Entry 3KQK (X-ray diffraction, 2.80 A resolution); this record covers chains A and D.

[Chain A]
Molecule: Serine protease/NTPase/helicase NS3
Source organism: Hepatitis C virus
Notes: EC 3.4.21.98, 3.6.1.15, 3.6.1.-
UniProtKB: Q9WMX2 (POLG_HCVCO); residues 189-624 here correspond to UniProt positions 1215-1650 (UniProt number = residue number + 1026)
Amino-acid sequence (436 residues; row label = number of the first residue in the row):
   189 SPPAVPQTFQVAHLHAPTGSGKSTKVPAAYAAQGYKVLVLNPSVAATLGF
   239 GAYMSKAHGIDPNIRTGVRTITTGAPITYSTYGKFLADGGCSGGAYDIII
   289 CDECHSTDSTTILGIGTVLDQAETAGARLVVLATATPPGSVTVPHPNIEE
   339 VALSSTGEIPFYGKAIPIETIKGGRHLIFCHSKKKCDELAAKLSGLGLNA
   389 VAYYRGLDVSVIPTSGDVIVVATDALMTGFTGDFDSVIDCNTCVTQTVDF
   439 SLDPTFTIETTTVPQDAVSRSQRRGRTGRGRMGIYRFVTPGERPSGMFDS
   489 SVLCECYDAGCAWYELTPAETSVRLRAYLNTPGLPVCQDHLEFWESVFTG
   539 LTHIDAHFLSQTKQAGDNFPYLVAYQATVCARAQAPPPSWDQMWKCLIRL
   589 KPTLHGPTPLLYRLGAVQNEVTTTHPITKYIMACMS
Swiss-Prot annotation at these positions:
  - region: Gln460 to Gly471 (RNA-binding)
  - motif: Asp290 to His293 (DECH box)
  - binding site (ATP): Ala204 to Ser211
  - binding site (Mg(2+)): Ser211, Glu291
From the paper describing this entry:
  - mutagenesis - H293A: decreased catalytic activity (citing earlier work)
  - mutagenesis - H293A: unchanged catalytic activity (basal ATPase activity) (citing earlier work)
  - catalytic residues: Lys210, Glu291, Gln460, Arg464 (proposed by the authors, not directly observed)

[Chain D]
Molecule: 6-nt DNA strand
Sequence (6 nucleotides; numbered 1 to 6; the number before each row is that of its first residue):
     1 TTTTTT

[Interface between chain A and chain D]
Residue-residue contacts (37; chain A residue first):
  Pro230(A) with DT5(D), sugar contact
  Ser231(A) with DT5(D), phosphate contact
  Val232(A) with DT5(D), hydrogen bond to the phosphate; DT6(D), phosphate contact
  Thr254(A) with DT6(D), phosphate contact
  Gly255(A) with DT6(D), hydrogen bond to the phosphate
  Thr269(A) with DT5(D), hydrogen bond to the phosphate; DT6(D), hydrogen bond to the phosphate
  Gly271(A) with DT5(D), phosphate contact; DT6(D), phosphate contact
  Lys272(A) with DT6(D), hydrogen bond to the phosphate
  Ala275(A) with DT6(D), phosphate contact
  Thr298(A) with DT5(D), hydrogen bond to the base
  His369(A) with DT1(D), base contact; DT2(D), sugar contact
  Ser370(A) with DT1(D), phosphate contact; DT2(D), sugar contact
  Lys371(A) with DT2(D), hydrogen bond to the phosphate; DT3(D), salt bridge to the phosphate
  Tyr392(A) with DT3(D), phosphate contact
  Arg393(A) with DT3(D), hydrogen bond to the phosphate; DT4(D), salt bridge to the phosphate
  Thr411(A) with DT2(D), phosphate contact; DT3(D), hydrogen bond to the phosphate
  Ala413(A) with DT3(D), phosphate contact
  Leu414(A) with DT4(D), hydrogen bond to the phosphate
  Val432(A) with DT1(D), sugar contact; DT2(D), hydrogen bond to the base
  Thr433(A) with DT2(D), base contact
  Gln434(A) with DT2(D), base contact
  Thr448(A) with DT1(D), base contact
  Thr449(A) with DT1(D), base contact
  Thr450(A) with DT1(D), base contact
  Trp501(A) with DT6(D), stacking on the base
  Tyr502(A) with DT6(D), sugar contact
  Asn556(A) with DT3(D), base contact; DT4(D), base contact
Also at the interface, not in a pair above, chain A (30 interface residues in all): Ala233, Lys372, Asp412

[Overview]
The interface between chain A and chain D involves 30 residues on one side and 6 on the other; the contacts
include 11 hydrogen bonds, 2 salt bridges and 1 aromatic stacking contact. Polar pairs include
Thr298(A)-DT5(D), Val432(A)-DT2(D) and Val232(A)-DT5(D). From the paper: catalytic residues Lys210(A),
Glu291(A) and Gln460(A) among others; H293A of chain A reduces catalytic activity.
Chain A is Serine protease/NTPase/helicase NS3 (Hepatitis C virus) and chain D is a 6-nt DNA strand; the
structure, Three Conformational Snapshots of the Hepatitis C Virus NS3 Helicase Reveal a Ratchet Translocation
Mechanism, was determined by X-ray diffraction together with 3KQH, 3KQL and 3KQU from the same study.
